Entry 1M8S (X-ray diffraction, 1.90 A resolution); this record covers chain A.

== Chain A ==
Name: phospholipase a2
From: Gloydius halys
Notes: EC 3.1.1.4
Reference sequence: P14418 (PA21B_AGKHP); the construct has insertions or renumbered stretches relative to UniProt, so the offset changes along the chain: 1-14 = UniProt 1-14; 16-56 = UniProt 15-55; 67-86 = UniProt 58-77; 88-134 = UniProt 78-124
Chain sequence (124 residues; row label = number of the first residue in the row; note: 10 numbers in that range are skipped by the numbering (no residue carries them; nothing is unmodelled there)):
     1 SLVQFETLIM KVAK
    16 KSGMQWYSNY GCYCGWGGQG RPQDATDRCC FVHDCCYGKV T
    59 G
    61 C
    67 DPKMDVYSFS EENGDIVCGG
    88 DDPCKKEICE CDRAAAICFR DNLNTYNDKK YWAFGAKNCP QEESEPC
Cystine bridges: Cys27-Cys126, Cys29-Cys45, Cys44-Cys105, Cys50-Cys134, Cys51-Cys98, Cys61-Cys91, Cys84-Cys96
Bound ions: Cd2+: Tyr28, Gly30, Gly32, Asp49
Small-molecule neighbours:
  - 1,4-butanediol (BU1), molecule 1: Phe5, Glu6, Ile9, Gly18, Met19, Tyr22, Ser23, Cys29, Gly30, Cys45, Phe106
  - 1,4-butanediol (BU1), molecule 2: Met19, Gln20, Ser23, Trp119
Curated features (UniProtKB/Swiss-Prot):
  - active site: His48, Asp99
  - binding site (Ca(2+)): Tyr28, Gly30, Gly32, Asp49
What the authors report for this chain:
  - Cd2+ coordination: Tyr28, Gly30, Gly32, Asp49
  - conformationally variable residues (side-chain flip): Asp49

== Summary ==
Ligands of chain A: 1,4-butanediol. Tyr28, Gly30, Gly32 and Asp49 coordinate Cd2+. UniProt lists active-site
residues His48 and Asp99 and 4 Ca2+-binding residues. From the paper: Cd2+ coordination by Tyr28, Gly30 and
Gly32 among others; conformational variability at Asp49.
Chain A is phospholipase a2 (Gloydius halys); the structure, Crystal Structures of Cadmium-binding Acidic
Phospholipase A2 from the Venom of Agkistrodon halys pallas at 1.9 ..., was determined by X-ray diffraction
(same publication as 1M8R).
